1JH6 - chain A; structure by X-ray diffraction, 1.80 A resolution.

== Chain A ==
Protein: cyclic phosphodiesterase
From: Arabidopsis thaliana
Notes: EC 3.1.4.-
UniProtKB: O04147 (CPD_ARATH); residue numbers follow UniProt; this construct covers 1-181
Sequence (189 residues; each row starts with the number of its first residue):
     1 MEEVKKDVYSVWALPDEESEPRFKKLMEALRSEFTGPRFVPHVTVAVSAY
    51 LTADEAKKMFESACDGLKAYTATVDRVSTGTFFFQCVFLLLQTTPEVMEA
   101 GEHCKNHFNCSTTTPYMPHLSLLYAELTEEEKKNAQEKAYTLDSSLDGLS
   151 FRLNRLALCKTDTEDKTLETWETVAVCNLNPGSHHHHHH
Disordered / not traced: 182-189
Differences from the reference sequence: expression tag (182-189)
UniProt features mapped onto this chain:
  - active site (Proton donor/acceptor): His-42, His-119
  - binding site (substrate): Thr-44, Ser-121, Tyr-124
Disulfide bonds: Cys-64/Cys-177
What the authors report for this chain:
  - conformationally variable residues (loop rearrangement): Glu-102 to Pro-115, Thr-161 to Trp-171
  - contacts within the chain: Phe-60/Cys-64
  - catalytic residues: His-42, Met-117, His-119 (proposed by the authors, not directly observed)

== Summary ==
UniProt lists active-site residues His-42 and His-119 and 3 substrate-binding residues. The paper reports
catalytic residues His-42, Met-117 and His-119; conformational variability at Glu-102 and Thr-161.
Chain A is cyclic phosphodiesterase (Arabidopsis thaliana); the structure, Semi-reduced Cyclic Nucleotide
Phosphodiesterase from Arabidopsis thaliana, was determined by X-ray diffraction (same publication as 1JH7).
